Entry 7AZW (X-ray diffraction, 2.10 A resolution); this record covers chains A and B.

# Chain A (and B)
Protein: Zinc finger and BTB domain-containing protein 17 isoform X1
From: Homo sapiens
Notes: chain B of this document is another copy of the same molecule, construct and numbering; everything in this record applies to it too
UniProt: Q13105 (ZBT17_HUMAN); residue numbers follow UniProt; this construct covers 1-115
Chain sequence (121 residues; row label = number of the first residue in the row; numbers below 1 keep their minus sign (Gly-5 is residue -5)):
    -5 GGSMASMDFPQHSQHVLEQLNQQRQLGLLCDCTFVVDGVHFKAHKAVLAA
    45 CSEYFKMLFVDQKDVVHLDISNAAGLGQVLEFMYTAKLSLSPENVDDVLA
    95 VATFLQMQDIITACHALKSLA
Unresolved in the structure: -5, 115 (chain B: -5 to 0, 115)
Sequence notes: expression tag (-5 to 0)
Reported in the primary citation:
  - mutagenesis - F28A, L52A, F53A, V60P, L62A, I64A: decreased catalytic activity
  - mutagenesis - H61A: unchanged catalytic activity

# Interface between chain A and chain B
Contacting residue pairs - 70 pairs, chain A then chain B:
  Gly-4(A) with Pro86(B)
  Ser-3(A) with Pro86(B); Leu111(B); Leu114(B)
  Met-2(A) with Leu84(B); Ser85(B)
  Ala-1(A) with Leu82(B); Ser83(B); Leu84(B), hydrogen bond (backbone-backbone)
  Ser0(A) with Leu82(B); Ser83(B), hydrogen bond
  Met1(A) with Lys81(B); Leu82(B), hydrogen bond (backbone-backbone); Ala107(B), hydrophobic
  Asp2(A) with Ala80(B); Lys81(B)
  Phe3(A) with Phe76(B), hydrophobic; Ala80(B), hydrogen bond (backbone-backbone)
  His6(A) with Leu11(B); Cys45(B), hydrogen bond; Phe76(B); Met77(B); Ala80(B)
  Ser7(A) with Ser7(B), hydrogen bond; Gln8(B), hydrogen bond; Leu11(B)
  Gln8(A) with Phe3(B); Pro4(B); Ser7(B), hydrogen bond (backbone-side chain)
  His9(A) with Ala44(B)
  Val10(A) with Cys45(B), hydrophobic
  Leu11(A) with Phe3(B), hydrophobic; His6(B); Ser7(B)
  Glu12(A) with Phe3(B)
  Gln13(A) with Ala44(B)
  Leu14(A) with Ala40(B)
  Gln16(A) with Lys50(B)
  Gln17(A) with Ala40(B), hydrogen bond (side chain-backbone); Ala43(B); Ala44(B)
  Leu22(A) with Val54(B), hydrophobic
  Leu23(A) with Ala43(B), hydrophobic; Phe53(B)
  His38(A) with Ala40(B)
  Lys39(A) with Leu23(B)
  Ala40(A) with Leu14(B); Gln17(B), hydrogen bond (backbone-side chain); Leu23(B), hydrophobic; His38(B)
  Ala43(A) with Gln17(B); Leu23(B), hydrophobic
  Ala44(A) with His9(B); Val10(B); Gln13(B); Gln17(B)
  Cys45(A) with His6(B); Val10(B), hydrophobic
  Lys50(A) with Leu22(B)
  Phe53(A) with Leu23(B)
  Phe76(A) with Asp2(B); His6(B), hydrogen bond (backbone-side chain)
  Met77(A) with His6(B), hydrogen bond (backbone-side chain)
  Thr79(A) with Phe3(B)
  Ala80(A) with Met1(B); Asp2(B); Phe3(B), hydrophobic; His6(B)
  Asp103(A) with Asp2(B); His6(B), salt bridge
Other interface residues (no listed pair), chain A (37 interface residues in all): Val41, Val54, Tyr78
Other interface residues (no listed pair), chain B (40 interface residues in all): Lys39, Val41, Gln56, Tyr78, Asp103

# In short
The interface between chain A and chain B involves 37 residues on one side and 40 on the other; the contacts
include 12 hydrogen bonds and 1 salt bridge. Among the polar pairs are Asp103(A)-His6(B), Ser0(A)-Ser83(B) and
His6(A)-Cys45(B). From the paper: F28A, L52A and F53A of chain A, among others, reduce catalytic activity;
H61A of chain A leaves catalytic activity unchanged; 7 substitutions were tested in all.
Both chains are Zinc finger and BTB domain-containing protein 17 isoform X1 (Homo sapiens). Entry 7AZW
(Crystal structure of the MIZ1-BTB-domain) was determined by X-ray diffraction (same publication as 7AZX).
